Entry 5HIB (X-ray diffraction, 2.85 A resolution); this record covers chain A.

Chain A:
Protein: Epidermal growth factor receptor
Organism: Homo sapiens
Notes: EC 2.7.10.1
UniProtKB: P00533 (EGFR_HUMAN); residues 695-1022 here = UniProt positions 695-1022
Amino-acid sequence (331 residues; each row starts with the number of its first residue):
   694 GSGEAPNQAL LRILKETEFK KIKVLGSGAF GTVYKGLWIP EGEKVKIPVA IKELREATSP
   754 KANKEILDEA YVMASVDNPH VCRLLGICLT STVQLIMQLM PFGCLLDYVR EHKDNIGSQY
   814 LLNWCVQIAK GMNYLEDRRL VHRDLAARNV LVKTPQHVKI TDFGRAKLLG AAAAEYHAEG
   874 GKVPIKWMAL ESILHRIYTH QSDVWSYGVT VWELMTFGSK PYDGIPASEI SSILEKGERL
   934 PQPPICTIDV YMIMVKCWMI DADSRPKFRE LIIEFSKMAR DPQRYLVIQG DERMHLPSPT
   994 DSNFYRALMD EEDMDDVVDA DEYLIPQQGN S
Disordered / not traced: 694-695, 863-867, 1002-1005, 1019-1024
Differences from the reference sequence: expression tag (694, 1023-1024); engineered mutation Met790 (Thr in P00533), Arg858 (Leu in P00533), Ala865 (Glu in P00533), Ala866 (Glu in P00533), Ala867 (Lys in P00533)
Residues lining bound ligands: 63M (N-tert-butyl-5-{[(1-methyl-1H-pyrazol-5-yl)sulfonyl]amino}pyrazolo[1,5-a]pyrimidine-3-carboxamide): Leu718, Gly719, Phe723, Val726, Ala743, Lys745, Glu762, Cys775, Met790, Gln791, Leu792, Met793, Arg841, Asn842, Leu844, Thr854, Asp855
Swiss-Prot annotation at these positions:
  - active site: Asp837 (Proton acceptor)
  - binding site (ATP): Leu718 to Val726, Lys745, Asp855
  - site: Tyr1016 (Important for interaction with PIK3C2B)
  - modified residue: Ser695 (Phosphoserine), Lys745 (N6-(2-hydroxyisobutyryl)lysine), Tyr869 (Phosphotyrosine), Ser991 (Phosphoserine), Ser995 (Phosphoserine), Tyr998 (Phosphotyrosine), Tyr1016 (Phosphotyrosine)
  - cross-link (Glycyl lysine isopeptide (Lys-Gly)): Lys716 (interchain with G-Cter in ubiquitin), Lys737 (interchain with G-Cter in ubiquitin), Lys754 (interchain with G-Cter in ubiquitin), Lys757 (interchain with G-Cter in ubiquitin), Lys929 (interchain with G-Cter in ubiquitin), Lys960 (interchain with G-Cter in ubiquitin), Lys970 (interchain with G-Cter in ubiquitin)
  - natural variant: Glu709 (E709A: Found in a lung cancer sample; E709G: Found in a lung cancer sample; E709K: Found in a lung cancer sample), Gly719 (G719A: Found in a lung cancer sample; G719C: Found in a lung cancer sample; G719D: Found in a lung cancer sample; G719S: Found in a lung cancer sample), Gly724 (G724S: Found in a lung cancer sample), Glu734 (E734K: Found in a lung cancer sample), Glu746 to Ser752 (sequence variant, change not given here; Found in a lung cancer sample), Glu746 to Thr751 (sequence variant, change not given here; Found in a lung cancer sample), Glu746 to Ala750 (deletion: Found in a lung cancer sample), Glu746 (deletion: Found in a lung cancer sample), Leu747 to Thr751 (deletion: Found in a lung cancer sample), Leu747 to Glu749 (deletion: Found in a lung cancer sample), Leu747 (L747F: Found in a lung cancer sample), Arg748 (R748P: Found in a lung cancer sample), 12 further natural variant entries in UniProt
  - mutagenesis: Pro699 (P699A: Reduced phosphorylation), Asn700 (N700A: Abolishes phosphorylation), Leu704 (L704A: Abolishes phosphorylation), Arg705 (R705A: Abolishes phosphorylation), Ile706 (I706A: Abolishes phosphorylation), Lys745 (K745A/M: Abolishes kinase activity), Asp974 (D974A: Strongly reduced phosphorylation), Arg977 (R977A: Reduced phosphorylation), Glu1005 to Asp1006 (Constitutively activated kinase), Tyr1016 (Y1016F: 50% decrease in interaction with PIK3C2B. 65% decrease in interaction with PIK3C2B; when associated with F-1197. Abolishes interaction with PIK3C2B; when associated with F-1197 and F-1092)

Overview:
Ligands of chain A: compound 63M. UniProt lists active-site residue Asp837, 11 ATP-binding residues and 11
mutagenesis sites.
Chain A is Epidermal growth factor receptor (Homo sapiens); the structure, EGFR kinase domain mutant "TMLR"
with a pyrazolopyrimidine inhibitor, was determined by X-ray diffraction, deposited together with 5HI2, 5HIC,
5HID and 5HIE.
